PDB entry 1QTK | X-ray diffraction, 2.03 A resolution | chain A

Chain A:
Name: Lysozyme
From: Gallus gallus
Notes: EC 3.2.1.17
UniProt: P00698 (LYSC_CHICK); residues 1-129 here correspond to UniProt positions 19-147 (UniProt number = residue number + 18)
Sequence (129 residues; numbered 1 to 129; the number before each row is that of its first residue):
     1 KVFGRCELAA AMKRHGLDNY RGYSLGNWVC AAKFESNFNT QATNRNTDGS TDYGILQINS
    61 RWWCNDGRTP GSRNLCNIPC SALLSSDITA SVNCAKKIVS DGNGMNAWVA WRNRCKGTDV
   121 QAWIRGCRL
Disulfide bonds: Cys6-Cys127, Cys30-Cys115, Cys64-Cys80, Cys76-Cys94
Ion coordination: Na+: Ser60, Cys64, Ser72, Arg73
Residues lining bound ligands: krypton (KR): Met12, Ile55, Leu56, Ile88, Ser91, Val92
From the paper describing this entry:
  - binding site for krypton: Met12, Ile55, Leu56, Ile88, Ser91, Val92

In short:
Ligands of chain A: krypton. Ser60, Cys64, Ser72 and Arg73 form the Na+ site. From the paper: a binding site
for krypton at Met12, Ile55 and Leu56 among others.
Chain A is Lysozyme (Gallus gallus); the structure, Crystal structure of hew lysozyme under pressure of
krypton (55 bar), was determined by X-ray diffraction (same publication as 1C3L, 1C1M and 1C10).
